PDB entry 2AIA | X-ray diffraction, 1.70 A resolution | chain A

[Chain A]
Name: Peptide deformylase
Source organism: Streptococcus pneumoniae
Notes: EC 3.5.1.88
Reference sequence: Q8DP79 (DEF_STRR6); residues 0-202 here correspond to UniProt positions 1-203 (UniProt number = residue number + 1)
Amino-acid sequence (203 residues; numbered 0 to 203; 1 number in that range is skipped by the numbering (no residue carries it; nothing is unmodelled there); the number before each row is that of its first residue; numbering starts at 0):
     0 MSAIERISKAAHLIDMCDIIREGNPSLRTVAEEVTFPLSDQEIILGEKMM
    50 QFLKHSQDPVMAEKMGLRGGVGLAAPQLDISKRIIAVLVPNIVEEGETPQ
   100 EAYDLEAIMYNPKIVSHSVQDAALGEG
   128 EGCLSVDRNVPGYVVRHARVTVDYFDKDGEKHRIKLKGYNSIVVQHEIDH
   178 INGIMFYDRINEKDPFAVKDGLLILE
Unresolved in the structure: 0, 91-100
Construct notes: conflict S7 (Thr8 in Q8DP79), C16 (Asn17 in Q8DP79), S25 (Thr26 in Q8DP79)
Bound ions: Ni2+: C130, H173, H177 (together with 2-(3-benzoylphenoxy)ethyl(hydroxy)formamide)
Small-molecule neighbours: 2-(3-benzoylphenoxy)ethyl(hydroxy)formamide (SB8): G69, V70, G71, L72, Q76, L123, E125, G126, E128, G129, C130, L131, S132, Y166, I169, V170, H173, E174, H177

[Summary]
Bound to chain A: 2-(3-benzoylphenoxy)ethyl(hydroxy)formamide. The Ni2+ site is built by C130, H173 and H177.
Chain A is Peptide deformylase (Streptococcus pneumoniae); the structure, S.pneumoniae PDF complexed with
SB-543668, was determined by X-ray diffraction, deposited together with 2AI7, 2AI8, 2AI9 and 2AIE.
